8JB0 - chains I and W of the 24 polymer chains in the assembly; structure by electron microscopy, 4.20 A resolution (low resolution: residue-level contacts below are approximate; hydrogen-bond / salt-bridge calls are withheld).

# Chain I (and W)
Molecule: Bacterioferritin
Source organism: Streptomyces coelicolor
Notes: EC 1.16.3.1; chain W of this document is another copy of the same molecule, construct and numbering; everything in this record applies to it too
UniProtKB: Q9S2N0 (BFR_STRCO); numbering as in UniProt (aligned over 1-167)
Amino-acid sequence (167 residues; numbered 1 to 167; the number before each row is that of its first residue):
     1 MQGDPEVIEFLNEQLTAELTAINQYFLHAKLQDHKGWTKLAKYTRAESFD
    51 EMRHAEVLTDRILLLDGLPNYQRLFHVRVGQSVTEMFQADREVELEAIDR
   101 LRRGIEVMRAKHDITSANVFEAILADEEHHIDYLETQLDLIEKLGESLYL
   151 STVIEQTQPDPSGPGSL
Disordered / not traced: 161-167
Swiss-Prot annotation at these positions:
  - binding site (Fe cation): Glu18, Glu51, His54, Glu94, Glu127, His130
  - binding site (heme b): Met52
Bound ions: Fe2+: Glu18, Glu127
Reported in the primary citation:
  - mutagenesis - K42A: decreased binding to Fe ion

# How chain I and chain W interact
Pairs across the interface - 6 pairs, chain I then chain W:
  Met1(I) - Glu135(W)
  Leu64(I) - Asp132(W)
  His112(I) - Arg102(W)
  His112(I) - Glu106(W)
  Ile114(I) - Glu121(W)
  Asn118(I) - Glu121(W)
Also at the interface, not in a pair above, chain I (7 interface residues in all): Arg109, Thr115
Also at the interface, not in a pair above, chain W (8 interface residues in all): Ile105, Arg109, Ala125

# Summary
Chain I and chain W form an interface of 7 and 8 residues respectively. Glu18(I) and Glu127(I) coordinate
Fe2+. From UniProt: 6 Fe cation-binding residues and heme b-binding residue Met52(I) on chain I. The paper
reports that K42A of chain I reduces binding to Fe ion.
Both chains are Bacterioferritin (Streptomyces coelicolor). Entry 8JB0 (Cryo-EM structure of Holo form of
ScBfr in C1 symmetry) was determined by electron microscopy, deposited together with 8JAX, 7Y6F, 7Y6G, 7Y6P
and 5XX9.
